PDB entry 7LA7 | X-ray diffraction, 1.55 A resolution | chain A

# Chain A
Molecule: variable lymphocyte receptor O6
From: Petromyzon marinus
Amino-acid sequence (184 residues; each row starts with the number of its first residue; numbers below 1 keep their minus sign (Asp-11 is residue -11)):
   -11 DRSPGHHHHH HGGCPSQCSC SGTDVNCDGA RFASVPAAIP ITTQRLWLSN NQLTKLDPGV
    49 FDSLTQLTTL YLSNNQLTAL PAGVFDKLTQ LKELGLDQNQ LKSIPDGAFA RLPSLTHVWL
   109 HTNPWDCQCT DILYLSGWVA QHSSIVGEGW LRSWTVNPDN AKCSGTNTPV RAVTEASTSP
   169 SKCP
Not modelled in the structure: -11 to -6, 1, 20, 172
Disulfide bonds: Cys2-Cys8, Cys6-Cys15, Cys115-Cys151, Cys117-Cys171
Reported in the primary citation:
  - binding site for phosphate ion: Gln86, His109, Gly137
  - mutagenesis - K80A/E81A (10-fold), Q88A/K90A (10-fold): decreased expression

# Summary
The paper reports a binding site for phosphate ion at Gln86, His109 and Gly137; K80A/E81A and Q88A/K90A reduce
expression.
Chain A is variable lymphocyte receptor O6 (Petromyzon marinus); the structure, O6 variable lymphocyte
receptor ectodomain, was determined by X-ray diffraction together with 7LA8 from the same study.
